5D4E - chains D and F of the 8 polymer chains in the assembly; structure by X-ray diffraction, 3.08 A resolution.

# Chain D
Name: DNA-directed RNA polymerase subunit beta'
From: Thermus thermophilus (strain HB8 / ATCC 27634 / DSM 579)
Notes: EC 2.7.7.6
Reference sequence: Q8RQE8 (RPOC_THET8); numbering as in UniProt (aligned over 1-1524)
Amino-acid sequence (1524 residues; numbered 1 to 1524; the number before each row is that of its first residue):
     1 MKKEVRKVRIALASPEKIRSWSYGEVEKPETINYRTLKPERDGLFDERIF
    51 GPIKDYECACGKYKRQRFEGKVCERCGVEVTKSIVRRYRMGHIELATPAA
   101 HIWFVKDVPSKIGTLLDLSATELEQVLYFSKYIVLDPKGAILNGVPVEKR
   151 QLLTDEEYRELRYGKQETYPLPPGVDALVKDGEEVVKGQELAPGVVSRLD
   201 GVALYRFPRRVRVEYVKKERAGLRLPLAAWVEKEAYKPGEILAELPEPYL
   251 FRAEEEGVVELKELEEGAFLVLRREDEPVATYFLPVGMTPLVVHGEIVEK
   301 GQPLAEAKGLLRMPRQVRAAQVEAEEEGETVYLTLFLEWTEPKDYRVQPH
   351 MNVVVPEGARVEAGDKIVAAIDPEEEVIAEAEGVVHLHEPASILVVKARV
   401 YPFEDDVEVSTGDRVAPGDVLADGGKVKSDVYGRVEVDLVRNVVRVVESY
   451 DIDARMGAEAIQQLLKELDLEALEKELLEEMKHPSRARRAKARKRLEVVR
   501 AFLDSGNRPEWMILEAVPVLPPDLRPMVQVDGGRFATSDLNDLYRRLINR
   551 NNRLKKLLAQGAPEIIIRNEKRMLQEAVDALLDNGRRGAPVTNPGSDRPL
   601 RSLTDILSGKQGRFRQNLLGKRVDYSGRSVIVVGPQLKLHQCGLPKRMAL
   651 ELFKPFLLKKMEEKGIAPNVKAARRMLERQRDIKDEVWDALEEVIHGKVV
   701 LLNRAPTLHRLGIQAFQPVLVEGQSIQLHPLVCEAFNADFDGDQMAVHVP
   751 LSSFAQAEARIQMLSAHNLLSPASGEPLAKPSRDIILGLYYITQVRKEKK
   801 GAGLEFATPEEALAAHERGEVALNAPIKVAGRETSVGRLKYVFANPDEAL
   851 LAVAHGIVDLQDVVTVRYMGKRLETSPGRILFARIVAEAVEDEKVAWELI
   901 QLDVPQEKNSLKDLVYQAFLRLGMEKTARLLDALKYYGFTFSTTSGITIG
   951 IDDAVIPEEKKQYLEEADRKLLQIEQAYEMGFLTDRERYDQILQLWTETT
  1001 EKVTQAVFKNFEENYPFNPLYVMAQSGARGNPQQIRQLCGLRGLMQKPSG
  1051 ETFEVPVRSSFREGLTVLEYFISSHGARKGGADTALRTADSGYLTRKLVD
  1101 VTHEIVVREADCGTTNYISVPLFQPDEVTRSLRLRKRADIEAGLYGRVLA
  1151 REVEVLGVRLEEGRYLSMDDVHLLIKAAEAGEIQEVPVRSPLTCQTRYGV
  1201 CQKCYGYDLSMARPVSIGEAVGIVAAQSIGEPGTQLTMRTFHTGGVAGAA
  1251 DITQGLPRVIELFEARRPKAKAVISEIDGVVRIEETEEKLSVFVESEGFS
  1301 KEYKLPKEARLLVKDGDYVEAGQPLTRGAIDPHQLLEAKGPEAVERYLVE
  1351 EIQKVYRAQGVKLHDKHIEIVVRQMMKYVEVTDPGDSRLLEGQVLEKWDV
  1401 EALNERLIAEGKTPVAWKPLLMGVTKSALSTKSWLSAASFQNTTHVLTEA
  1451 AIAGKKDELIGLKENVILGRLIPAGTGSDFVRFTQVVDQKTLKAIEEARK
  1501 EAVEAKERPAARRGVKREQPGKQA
Disordered / not traced: 1-2, 1238-1251, 1503-1524
Bound ions: Zn2+ site 1: Cys58, Cys60, Cys73, Cys76; Mg2+ site 1: Asp739, Asp741, Asp743 (together with cytidine-5'-monophosphate); Mg2+ site 2: Asp739 (together with diphosphate); Mg2+ site 3 near Lys840 (its only coordinating residue here); Zn2+ site 2: Cys1112, Cys1194, Cys1201, Cys1204
Ligand contacts: cytidine-5'-monophosphate / dephospho coenzyme A: Arg704, Ala705, Asp739, Asp741, Gly742, Asp743

# Chain F
Name: RNA polymerase sigma factor SigA
From: Thermus thermophilus (strain HB27 / ATCC BAA-163 / DSM 7039)
Reference sequence: Q72L95 (SIGA_THET2); residue numbers follow UniProt; this construct covers 1-423
Amino-acid sequence (443 residues; numbered -19 to 423; the number before each row is that of its first residue; numbers below 1 keep their minus sign (Met-19 is residue -19)):
   -19 MGSSHHHHHHSSGLVPRGSHMKKSKRKNAQAQEAQETEVLVQEEAEELPE
    31 FPEGEPDPDLEDPDLTLEDDLLDLPEEGEGLDLEEEEEDLPIPKISTSDP
    81 VRQYLHEIGQVPLLTLEEEVELARKVEEGMEAIKKLSEITGLDPDLIREV
   131 VRAKILGSARVRHIPGLKETLDPKTVEEIDQKLKSLPKEHKRYLHIAREG
   181 EAARQHLIEANLRLVVSIAKKYTGRGLSFLDLIQEGNQGLIRAVEKFEYK
   231 RRFKFSTYATWWIRQAINRAIADQARTIRIPVHMVETINKLSRTARQLQQ
   281 ELGREPTYEEIAEAMGPGWDAKRVEETLKIAQEPVSLETPIGDEKDSFYG
   331 DFIPDEHLPSPVDAATQSLLSEELEKALSKLSEREAMVLKLRKGLIDGRE
   381 HTLEEVGAFFGVTRERIRQIENKALRKLKYHESRTRKLRDFLD
Disordered / not traced: -19 to 77
Differences from the reference sequence: initiating methionine (-19); expression tag (-18 to 0); conflict Thr46 (Ala in Q72L95)
Curated features (UniProtKB/Swiss-Prot):
  - DNA-binding region: Leu383 to Asn402 (H-T-H motif)
  - region: Ser78 to Ile113 (Sigma-70 factor domain-1)
  - motif: Asp211 to Gln214 (Interaction with polymerase core subunit RpoC)
Bound ions: Mg2+: Ala292, Gly296, Trp299

# How chain D and chain F interact
Residue-residue contacts (133; chain D residue first):
  Glu30(D) with Arg259(F), salt bridge
  Thr31(D) with Thr257(F), hydrogen bond (side chain-backbone); Ile258(F)
  Ile32(D) with Ile258(F)
  Tyr34(D) with Ile258(F), hydrophobic; Arg259(F); Ile260(F), hydrophobic; Pro261(F); Met264(F); Ile310(F), hydrophobic
  Arg35(D) with Met264(F)
  Ile53(D) with His337(F), hydrogen bond (backbone-side chain)
  Arg65(D) with Gly378(F), hydrogen bond (side chain-backbone)
  Arg67(D) with Asp377(F), salt bridge; Arg379(F)
  Ser83(D) with His337(F), hydrogen bond
  Tyr128(D) with Gln83(F)
  Phe129(D) with Gln83(F); Glu87(F)
  Ser130(D) with Gln83(F)
  Glu156(D) with Gln90(F)
  Arg159(D) with Gln90(F), hydrogen bond
  Arg162(D) with Ser138(F)
  Arg206(D) with Glu101(F), salt bridge
  Phe207(D) with Glu97(F); Glu98(F); Glu101(F)
  Pro349(D) with Glu97(F)
  His350(D) with Leu96(F); Arg232(F)
  Asn352(D) with Arg104(F)
  Ile371(D) with Tyr229(F); Lys230(F); Arg232(F)
  Asp372(D) with Arg232(F), salt bridge
  Glu375(D) with Arg232(F), salt bridge
  Asp405(D) with Lys168(F), hydrogen bond (backbone-side chain)
  Asp406(D) with Lys168(F)
  Val407(D) with Lys171(F), hydrogen bond (backbone-side chain); His175(F)
  Glu408(D) with Lys164(F); Lys171(F), salt bridge
  Val409(D) with His175(F), hydrogen bond (backbone-side chain)
  Ser410(D) with Leu174(F); His175(F); Arg178(F)
  Thr411(D) with Ile135(F); Arg178(F), hydrogen bond (backbone-side chain)
  Gly412(D) with Lys134(F)
  Asp413(D) with Lys164(F), salt bridge; Arg178(F), salt bridge
  Arg434(D) with Ile135(F), hydrogen bond (side chain-backbone)
  Val437(D) with His175(F)
  Leu439(D) with Arg172(F); Ile176(F), hydrophobic
  Met527(D) with Thr257(F)
  Val530(D) with Tyr329(F); Ile333(F), hydrophobic
  Gly533(D) with Lys309(F)
  Arg534(D) with Gln312(F), hydrogen bond; Glu313(F), hydrogen bond (side chain-backbone)
  Phe535(D) with Pro314(F); Val315(F), hydrogen bond (backbone-backbone)
  Ala536(D) with Val315(F); Leu317(F), hydrophobic
  Thr537(D) with Val315(F), hydrogen bond (backbone-backbone); Ser316(F); Leu317(F), hydrogen bond (backbone-backbone)
  Ser538(D) with Leu317(F); Glu318(F)
  Asp539(D) with Ser316(F), hydrogen bond; Glu318(F)
  Asp542(D) with Thr257(F), hydrogen bond
  Arg545(D) with Gln254(F), hydrogen bond (side chain-backbone); Arg256(F); Thr257(F)
  Asn549(D) with Gln254(F)
  Arg550(D) with Asp211(F), salt bridge
  Arg553(D) with Asp211(F), salt bridge; Gln214(F); Glu215(F), salt bridge; Gln254(F)
  Lys555(D) with Arg142(F), hydrogen bond (backbone-side chain)
  Lys556(D) with Gln218(F)
  Leu557(D) with Gln214(F); Gln218(F)
  Leu558(D) with Arg142(F)
  Ala559(D) with Arg132(F); Arg142(F); Ile144(F)
  Gln560(D) with Arg132(F), hydrogen bond (backbone-side chain); Arg184(F), hydrogen bond (backbone-side chain); Arg222(F)
  Gly561(D) with Arg132(F); Arg140(F); Arg184(F); Gln185(F), hydrogen bond (backbone-side chain)
  Ala562(D) with Arg140(F), hydrogen bond (backbone-side chain)
  Pro563(D) with Gln185(F); Ile188(F), hydrophobic; Glu189(F)
  Glu564(D) with Arg140(F), salt bridge
  Ile565(D) with Val91(F), hydrophobic; Glu189(F)
  Ile566(D) with Gln214(F); Asn217(F)
  Ile567(D) with Arg140(F)
  Arg568(D) with Glu87(F), salt bridge
  Asn569(D) with Tyr84(F); Gln214(F), hydrogen bond
  Glu570(D) with Gln214(F), hydrogen bond
  Arg572(D) with Gln83(F); Glu87(F), salt bridge
  Met573(D) with Leu210(F), hydrophobic; Asp211(F); Gln214(F)
  Glu576(D) with Pro80(F)
  Pro594(D) with Gly206(F)
  Arg598(D) with Ser316(F), hydrogen bond; Glu318(F); Pro320(F)
  Arg601(D) with Glu318(F); Phe328(F)
  Lys610(D) with Lys325(F)
  Gln611(D) with Lys325(F), hydrogen bond; Asp326(F), hydrogen bond (side chain-backbone)
  Asn669(D) with Asp420(F)
  Lys671(D) with Thr346(F); Asp420(F); Phe421(F); Asp423(F), salt bridge
  Ala672(D) with Asp420(F)
  Arg674(D) with Val342(F)
Other interface residues (no listed pair), chain D (84 interface residues in all): Asn33, Asp55, Ile84, Ala391, Asp451, Pro526, Gly532
Other interface residues (no listed pair), chain F (84 interface residues in all): His86, Val100, Glu129, Leu136, Ala139, Pro145, Leu192, Ser208, Ile221, Leu338, Leu349

# In short
Chain D and chain F each contribute 84 residues to their interface; the contacts include 28 hydrogen bonds and
15 salt bridges. Polar pairs include Glu30(D)-Arg259(F), Arg67(D)-Asp377(F) and Arg206(D)-Glu101(F). Chain D
binds cytidine-5'-monophosphate / dephospho coenzyme A.
Here chain D is DNA-directed RNA polymerase subunit beta' (Thermus thermophilus (strain HB8 / ATCC 27634 / DSM
579)) and chain F is RNA polymerase sigma factor SigA (Thermus thermophilus (strain HB27 / ATCC BAA-163 / DSM
7039)). Entry 5D4E (Crystal structure of Thermus thermophilus product complex for transcription initiation
with 3'-dephosphate-CoA and CTP) was determined by X-ray diffraction, deposited together with 5D4C and 5D4D.
